6K1H - chains Z and Y of the 6 polymer chains in the assembly; structure by electron microscopy, 3.52 A resolution.

# Chain Z
Protein: PTS mannose transporter subunit IID
Source organism: Escherichia coli str. K-12 substr. MG1655
UniProtKB: A0A387CW08 (A0A387CW08_ECOLI); residues 4-286 here correspond to UniProt positions 1-283 (UniProt number = residue number - 3)
Amino-acid sequence (283 residues; each row starts with the number of its first residue):
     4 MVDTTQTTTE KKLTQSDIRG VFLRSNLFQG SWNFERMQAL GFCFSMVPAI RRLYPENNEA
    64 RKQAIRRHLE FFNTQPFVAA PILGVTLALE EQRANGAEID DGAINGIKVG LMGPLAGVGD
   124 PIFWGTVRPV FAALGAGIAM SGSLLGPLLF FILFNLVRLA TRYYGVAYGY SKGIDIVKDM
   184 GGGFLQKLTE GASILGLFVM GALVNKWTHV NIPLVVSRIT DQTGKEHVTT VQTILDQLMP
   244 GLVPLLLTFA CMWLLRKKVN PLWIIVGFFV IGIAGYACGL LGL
Disordered / not traced: 4-13
Ligand contacts: alpha-D-mannopyranose (MAN): Q32, W35, Q41, N76, T77, Q78, P79, A119, D123, W127

# Chain Y
Protein: PTS system mannose-specific EIIC component
Source organism: Escherichia coli (strain K12)
UniProtKB: P69801 (PTNC_ECOLI); numbering as in UniProt (aligned over 1-266)
Amino-acid sequence (274 residues; row label = number of the first residue in the row):
     1 MEITTLQIVL VFIVACIAGM GSILDEFQFH RPLIACTLVG IVLGDMKTGI IIGGTLEMIA
    61 LGWMNIGAAV APDAALASII STILVIAGHQ SIGAGIALAI PLAAAGQVLT IIVRTITVAF
   121 QHAADKAADN GNLTAISWIH VSSLFLQAMR VAIPAVIVAL SVGTSEVQNM LNAIPEVVTN
   181 GLNIAGGMIV VVGYAMVINM MRAGYLMPFF YLGFVTAAFT NFNLVALGVI GTVMAVLYIQ
   241 LSPKYNRVAG APAQAAGNND LDNELDHHHH HHHH
Disordered / not traced: 1, 249-274
Differences from the reference sequence: expression tag (267-274)
Ligand contacts: alpha-D-mannopyranose (MAN): D25, N65, I66, G67
Swiss-Prot annotation at these positions:
  - modified residue: M1 (N-formylmethionine)
  - mutagenesis: N65 (N65P: Significantly impairs the mannose transport capacity)
What the authors report for this chain:
  - binding site for alpha-D-mannopyranose: N65

# How chain Z and chain Y interact
Pairs across the interface - 193 pairs, chain Z then chain Y:
  R27(Z) - S137(Y)
  N29(Z) - E26(Y)
  L30(Z) - L24(Y)  hydrophobic
  L30(Z) - H140(Y)  hydrogen bond (backbone-side chain)
  F31(Z) - E26(Y)
  F31(Z) - H140(Y)
  Q32(Z) - I23(Y)
  Q32(Z) - L24(Y)
  G33(Z) - I23(Y)
  G33(Z) - H140(Y)
  S34(Z) - T117(Y)
  S34(Z) - H140(Y)  hydrogen bond
  S34(Z) - S143(Y)  hydrogen bond (backbone-side chain)
  W35(Z) - A68(Y)
  W35(Z) - R114(Y)
  N36(Z) - R114(Y)
  N36(Z) - T117(Y)
  N36(Z) - V118(Y)  hydrogen bond (side chain-backbone)
  N36(Z) - Q121(Y)  hydrogen bond
  F37(Z) - A68(Y)  hydrophobic
  F37(Z) - R114(Y)
  F37(Z) - T115(Y)
  E38(Z) - V118(Y)
  E38(Z) - H122(Y)  salt bridge
  R39(Z) - Q121(Y)  hydrogen bond (backbone-side chain)
  R39(Z) - D125(Y)  salt bridge
  M40(Z) - A68(Y)  hydrophobic
  A42(Z) - Q121(Y)
  L43(Z) - Q121(Y)
  L43(Z) - A124(Y)  hydrophobic
  L43(Z) - I136(Y)  hydrophobic
  L43(Z) - I139(Y)  hydrophobic
  L43(Z) - H140(Y)
  G44(Z) - H140(Y)
  F47(Z) - S137(Y)
  F47(Z) - H140(Y)
  V50(Z) - L133(Y)
  I53(Z) - L133(Y)  hydrophobic
  R54(Z) - L133(Y)
  E59(Z) - N132(Y)  hydrogen bond
  R64(Z) - A128(Y)
  R64(Z) - N132(Y)  hydrogen bond
  A67(Z) - A128(Y)  hydrophobic
  I68(Z) - D129(Y)
  H71(Z) - D125(Y)
  P79(Z) - E26(Y)
  F80(Z) - D25(Y)
  F80(Z) - E26(Y)
  D123(Z) - M200(Y)
  P124(Z) - M200(Y)  hydrophobic
  W127(Z) - D25(Y)
  W127(Z) - M64(Y)
  W127(Z) - N65(Y)
  G128(Z) - M201(Y)
  T129(Z) - M201(Y)
  R131(Z) - Q28(Y)
  R131(Z) - H30(Y)
  R131(Z) - R31(Y)
  R131(Z) - A60(Y)
  R131(Z) - W63(Y)
  P132(Z) - L61(Y)  hydrophobic
  A135(Z) - R31(Y)
  A135(Z) - E57(Y)
  A135(Z) - L61(Y)  hydrophobic
  A136(Z) - L224(Y)
  L137(Z) - L224(Y)
  G138(Z) - L33(Y)
  A139(Z) - G54(Y)
  A139(Z) - E57(Y)
  A139(Z) - M58(Y)  hydrophobic
  A142(Z) - L33(Y)  hydrophobic
  A142(Z) - I50(Y)
  A142(Z) - I51(Y)
  A142(Z) - G54(Y)
  M143(Z) - I51(Y)
  M143(Z) - G54(Y)
  M143(Z) - T55(Y)
  M143(Z) - M58(Y)  hydrophobic
  G145(Z) - I50(Y)
  S146(Z) - I50(Y)
  L147(Z) - M46(Y)  hydrophobic
  L147(Z) - I50(Y)  hydrophobic
  G149(Z) - L33(Y)
  P150(Z) - L33(Y)  hydrophobic
  P150(Z) - I34(Y)
  P150(Z) - T37(Y)
  F153(Z) - Q28(Y)
  F154(Z) - F27(Y)
  F154(Z) - F29(Y)  hydrophobic
  F157(Z) - E26(Y)
  F157(Z) - Q28(Y)
  N158(Z) - E26(Y)
  N158(Z) - F27(Y)
  R161(Z) - E26(Y)  salt bridge
  R161(Z) - F27(Y)
  R165(Z) - E26(Y)  salt bridge
  Q189(Z) - Y245(Y)
  K190(Z) - I239(Y)
  K190(Z) - Y245(Y)
  E193(Z) - Y205(Y)
  E193(Z) - Y238(Y)
  E193(Z) - Y245(Y)  hydrogen bond
  G194(Z) - A235(Y)
  G194(Z) - I239(Y)
  S196(Z) - M201(Y)
  S196(Z) - L206(Y)
  I197(Z) - L206(Y)  hydrophobic
  I197(Z) - F209(Y)  hydrophobic
  I197(Z) - A235(Y)  hydrophobic
  I197(Z) - Y238(Y)  hydrophobic
  L198(Z) - G228(Y)
  L198(Z) - G231(Y)
  L198(Z) - T232(Y)
  G199(Z) - M201(Y)
  L200(Z) - I198(Y)  hydrophobic
  L200(Z) - M201(Y)
  L200(Z) - L206(Y)
  L200(Z) - F209(Y)
  L200(Z) - F210(Y)
  F201(Z) - F209(Y)
  F201(Z) - G213(Y)
  F201(Z) - T216(Y)
  F201(Z) - L227(Y)
  F201(Z) - I230(Y)  hydrophobic
  F201(Z) - G231(Y)
  F201(Z) - M234(Y)  hydrophobic
  V202(Z) - L227(Y)
  M203(Z) - L61(Y)  hydrophobic
  M203(Z) - Y194(Y)  hydrophobic
  M203(Z) - V197(Y)  hydrophobic
  M203(Z) - I198(Y)  hydrophobic
  M203(Z) - F210(Y)
  G204(Z) - F210(Y)
  G204(Z) - G213(Y)
  G204(Z) - F214(Y)
  A205(Z) - G213(Y)  hydrogen bond (backbone-backbone)
  A205(Z) - A217(Y)  hydrophobic
  A205(Z) - L227(Y)  hydrophobic
  L206(Z) - Y194(Y)  hydrophobic
  L206(Z) - L224(Y)  hydrophobic
  V207(Z) - Y194(Y)  hydrophobic
  N208(Z) - F214(Y)  hydrogen bond (side chain-backbone)
  N208(Z) - A217(Y)
  N208(Z) - A218(Y)
  K209(Z) - A217(Y)  hydrogen bond (side chain-backbone)
  K209(Z) - T220(Y)  hydrogen bond (side chain-backbone)
  W210(Z) - Y194(Y)
  W210(Z) - L224(Y)  hydrophobic
  T211(Z) - G187(Y)
  T211(Z) - V190(Y)
  T211(Z) - V191(Y)
  T211(Z) - Y194(Y)
  H212(Z) - G187(Y)  hydrogen bond (backbone-backbone)
  V213(Z) - M188(Y)  hydrophobic
  M242(Z) - F214(Y)  hydrophobic
  P243(Z) - A218(Y)
  P243(Z) - F219(Y)
  G244(Z) - F214(Y)
  L248(Z) - F210(Y)  hydrophobic
  L248(Z) - F214(Y)  hydrophobic
  L250(Z) - V191(Y)
  T251(Z) - V191(Y)
  F252(Z) - Y211(Y)
  C254(Z) - A195(Y)
  M255(Z) - A195(Y)
  M255(Z) - I198(Y)  hydrophobic
  M255(Z) - N199(Y)  hydrogen bond (backbone-side chain)
  M255(Z) - R202(Y)
  M255(Z) - M207(Y)  hydrophobic
  L258(Z) - A195(Y)  hydrophobic
  L258(Z) - M196(Y)
  L258(Z) - N199(Y)
  R259(Z) - N199(Y)
  R259(Z) - R202(Y)
  P264(Z) - M196(Y)  hydrophobic
  L265(Z) - Q107(Y)
  I267(Z) - V192(Y)  hydrophobic
  I268(Z) - I100(Y)  hydrophobic
  F271(Z) - A185(Y)
  F271(Z) - M188(Y)  hydrophobic
  F271(Z) - I189(Y)  hydrophobic
  F271(Z) - V192(Y)  hydrophobic
  F272(Z) - A97(Y)
  F272(Z) - A185(Y)  hydrophobic
  F272(Z) - I189(Y)  hydrophobic
  G275(Z) - G181(Y)
  I276(Z) - V178(Y)
  I276(Z) - G181(Y)
  Y279(Z) - N180(Y)
  Y279(Z) - I184(Y)  hydrophobic
  G285(Z) - I184(Y)
  L286(Z) - N180(Y)
  L286(Z) - I184(Y)
Also at the interface, not in a pair above, chain Z (103 interface residues in all): S28, C46, N76, G140, P247, I274, L284
Also at the interface, not in a pair above, chain Y (105 interface residues in all): I59, I66, G67, V70, P72, A104, I111, F120, V141, L144, V177, L182, L212, V215, N221, V225

# Overview
103 residues of chain Z and 105 residues of chain Y are in contact; the contacts include 15 hydrogen bonds and
4 salt bridges. Polar pairs include E38(Z)-H122(Y), R39(Z)-D125(Y) and R161(Z)-E26(Y). Alpha-D-mannopyranose
is bound between chain Z and chain Y. From the paper: a binding site for alpha-D-mannopyranose at N65(Y).
Here chain Z is PTS mannose transporter subunit IID (Escherichia coli str. K-12 substr. MG1655) and chain Y is
PTS system mannose-specific EIIC component (Escherichia coli (strain K12)). Entry 6K1H (Structure of membrane
protein) was determined by electron microscopy.
